PDB entry 1BS9 | X-ray diffraction, 1.10 A resolution | chain A

Chain A:
Molecule: Acetyl xylan esterase
Source organism: Penicillium purpurogenum
Notes: EC 3.1.1.6
UniProt: O59893 (O59893_PENPU); residues 1-207 here correspond to UniProt positions 28-234 (UniProt number = residue number + 27)
Amino-acid sequence (207 residues; row label = number of the first residue in the row):
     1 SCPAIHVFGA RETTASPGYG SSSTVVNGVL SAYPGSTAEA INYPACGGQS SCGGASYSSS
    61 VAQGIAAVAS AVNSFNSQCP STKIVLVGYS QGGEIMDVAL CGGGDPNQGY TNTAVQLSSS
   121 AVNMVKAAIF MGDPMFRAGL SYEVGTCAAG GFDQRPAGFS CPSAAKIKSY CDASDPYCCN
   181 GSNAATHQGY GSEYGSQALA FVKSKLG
Swiss-Prot annotation at these positions:
  - active site: S90, D175, H187
  - glycosylation: N180 (N-linked (GlcNAc...) asparagine)
Cystine bridges: C2-C79, C46-C52, C101-C161, C147-C179, C171-C178
Reported in the primary citation:
  - catalytic residues: S90, D175, H187
  - specificity-determining residues: D105 to T113, N183 to E193 (proposed by the authors, not directly observed)

In short:
UniProt lists 3 active-site residues. From the paper: catalytic residues S90, D175 and H187; specificity
determinants D105 and N183.
Chain A is Acetyl xylan esterase (Penicillium purpurogenum); the structure, Acetylxylan esterase from P.
purpurogenum refined at 1.10 angstroms, was determined by X-ray diffraction together with 2AXE from the same
study.
